Entry 9B1E (electron microscopy, 4.40 A resolution (low resolution: residue-level contacts below are approximate; hydrogen-bond / salt-bridge calls are withheld)); this record covers chains T and Y of the 21 polymer chains in the assembly.

[Chain T]
Name: Histone H2B
Source organism: Saccharomyces cerevisiae
UniProt: A0A6A5PZQ7 (A0A6A5PZQ7_YEASX); residues 0-130 here correspond to UniProt positions 1-131 (UniProt number = residue number + 1)
Chain sequence (131 residues; each row starts with the number of its first residue; numbering starts at 0):
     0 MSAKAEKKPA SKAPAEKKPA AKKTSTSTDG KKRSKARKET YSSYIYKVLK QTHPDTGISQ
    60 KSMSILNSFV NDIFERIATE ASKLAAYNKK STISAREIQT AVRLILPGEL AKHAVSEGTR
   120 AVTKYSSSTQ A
Unresolved in the structure: 0-35, 129-130

[Chain Y]
Molecule: 214-nt DNA strand
Sequence (214 nucleotides; each row starts with the number of its first residue; numbers below 1 keep their minus sign (DA-133 is residue -133)):
  -133 ATCGCATCGA TCTTCACACC GAGTTCATCC CTTATGTGAT GGACCCTATA CGCGGCCGCC
   -73 CTGGAGAATC CCGGTGCCGA GGCCGCTCAA TTGGTCGTAG CAAGCTCTAG CACCGCTTAA
   -13 ACGCACGTAC GCGCTGTCCC CCGCGTTTTA ACCGCCAAGG GGATTACTCC CTAGTCTCCA
    47 GGCACGTGTC AGATATATAC ATCCTGTGCA TGAT
Unresolved in the structure: -133 to -105, 77-80

[Interface between chain T and chain Y]
Residue-residue contacts - 13 pairs, chain T then chain Y:
  Arg36(T) - DT-47(Y)
  Arg36(T) - DC-46(Y)
  Tyr45(T) - DG-53(Y)
  Gly56(T) - DG-53(Y)
  Ile57(T) - DA-54(Y)
  Ile57(T) - DG-53(Y)
  Ser58(T) - DA-54(Y)
  Gln59(T) - DA-54(Y)
  Lys89(T) - DG-34(Y)
  Lys89(T) - DC-33(Y)
  Ser90(T) - DG-34(Y)
  Thr91(T) - DA-35(Y)
  Thr91(T) - DG-34(Y)
Other interface residues (no listed pair), chain T (11 interface residues in all): Glu38, Lys49
Other interface residues (no listed pair), chain Y (11 interface residues in all): DG-55, DG-52, DA-45, DA-44

[Summary]
Chain T and chain Y each contribute 11 residues to their interface.
Chain T is Histone H2B (Saccharomyces cerevisiae) and chain Y is a 214-nt DNA strand; the structure, Cryo-EM
structure of native SWR1 bound to nucleosome (composite structure), was determined by electron microscopy,
deposited together with 9B1D.
